Entry 7UPN (electron microscopy, 3.50 A resolution); this record covers chains A and C of the 8 polymer chains in the assembly.

Chain A:
Molecule: Peptidyl-prolyl cis-trans isomerase A
From: Homo sapiens
Notes: EC 5.2.1.8
Reference sequence: P62937 (PPIA_HUMAN); residue numbers follow UniProt; this construct covers 1-165
Sequence (165 residues; row label = number of the first residue in the row):
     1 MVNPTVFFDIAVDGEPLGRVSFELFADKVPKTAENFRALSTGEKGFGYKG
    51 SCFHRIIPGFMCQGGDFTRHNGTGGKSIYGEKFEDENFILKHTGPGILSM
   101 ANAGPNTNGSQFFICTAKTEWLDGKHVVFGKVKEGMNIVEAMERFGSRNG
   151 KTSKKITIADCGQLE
Disordered / not traced: 1, 165
UniProt features mapped onto this chain:
  - modified residue: Met-1 (N-acetylmethionine), Val-2 (N-acetylvaline), Lys-28 (N6-acetyllysine), Lys-44 (N6-acetyllysine), Lys-76 (N6-acetyllysine), Ser-77 (Phosphoserine), Lys-82 (N6-acetyllysine), Thr-93 (Phosphothreonine), Lys-125 (N6-acetyllysine), Lys-131 (N6-acetyllysine), Lys-133 (N6-acetyllysine)
  - glycosylation: Asn-108 (N-linked (GlcNAc...) asparagine)
  - cross-link (Glycyl lysine isopeptide (Lys-Gly)): Lys-28 (interchain with G-Cter in SUMO2), Lys-82 (interchain with G-Cter in SUMO2)
  - mutagenesis: Arg-55 (R55A: Loss of peptidyl-prolyl cis-trans isomerase activity. No loss of its interaction with BSG/CD147 or its ability to induce leukocyte chemotaxis. No effect on its interaction with MAP3K5/ASK1 ...), Phe-60 (F60A: Loss of ability to stimulate MAPK/ERK phosphorylation), Arg-69 (R69A: No effect on peptidyl-prolyl cis-trans isomerase activity. Reduced interaction with BSG/CD147 and ability to induce leukocyte chemotaxis), His-70 (H70A: No effect on peptidyl-prolyl cis-trans isomerase activity. Reduced interaction with BSG/CD147 and ability to induce leukocyte chemotaxis), Thr-107 (T107A: No effect on peptidyl-prolyl cis-trans isomerase activity. Reduced interaction with BSG/CD147 and ability to induce leukocyte chemotaxis), Phe-113 (F113A: Reduced ability to stimulate MAPK/ERK phosphorylation), Trp-121 (W121A: 200-fold decrease of sensitivity to CsA. Reduced ability to stimulate MAPK/ERK phosphorylation; W121E: Loss of peptidyl-prolyl cis-trans isomerase activity ...), Lys-125 (K125Q: Acetylation-mimetic mutant; no effect on its interaction with TARDBP; K125R: Loss of acetylation and interaction with TARDBP), His-126 (H126A: Loss of peptidyl-prolyl cis-trans isomerase activity and interaction with HCV NS5A. Loss of ability to stimulate MAPK/ERK phosphorylation)

Chain C:
Molecule: Virion infectivity factor
From: Visna-maedi virus
Reference sequence: P69717 (VIF_VILVK); residues 1-230 here = UniProt positions 1-230
Sequence (230 residues; row label = number of the first residue in the row):
     1 MLSSYRHQKKYKKNKAREIGPQLPLWAWKETAFSINQEPYWYSTIRLQGL
    51 MWNKRGHKLMFVKENQGYEYWETSGKQWKMEIRRDLDLIAQINFRNAWQY
   101 KSQGEWKTIGVWYESPGDYKGKENQFWFHWRIALCSCNKTRWDIREFMIG
   151 KHRWDLCKSCIQGEIVKNTNPRSLQRLALLHLAKDHVFQVMPLWRARRVT
   201 VQKFPWCRSPMGYTIPWSLQECWEMESIFE
Disordered / not traced: 1-17, 90-94
Bound ions: Zn2+: Cys-135, Cys-137, Cys-157, Cys-160
Reported in the primary citation:
  - mutagenesis - W98R: unchanged binding to human A3H

Interface between chain A and chain C:
Contacting residue pairs (34; chain A residue first):
  Glu-15(A) with Lys-151(C), salt bridge; His-152(C); Trp-154(C), hydrogen bond
  Arg-55(A) with Pro-21(C); Gln-22(C), hydrogen bond
  Pro-58(A) with Leu-47(C)
  Gly-59(A) with Met-51(C)
  Phe-60(A) with Pro-24(C), hydrophobic
  Gln-63(A) with Pro-21(C)
  Gly-72(A) with Ile-19(C)
  Gly-94(A) with Lys-54(C)
  Pro-95(A) with Lys-54(C)
  Ala-103(A) with Glu-18(C)
  Lys-118(A) with Lys-54(C)
  Trp-121(A) with Leu-23(C), hydrophobic; Pro-24(C)
  His-126(A) with Pro-21(C)
  Asn-137(A) with Asp-155(C)
  Glu-140(A) with Arg-55(C), salt bridge; Ser-136(C), hydrogen bond
  Ala-141(A) with Asp-155(C)
  Arg-144(A) with Trp-154(C); Asp-155(C), hydrogen bond (side chain-backbone); Leu-156(C); Cys-157(C), hydrogen bond; Val-187(C); Gln-189(C)
  Phe-145(A) with Trp-154(C), hydrophobic
  Arg-148(A) with Tyr-40(C); Ser-43(C), hydrogen bond; Thr-44(C), hydrogen bond; Leu-47(C)
  Asn-149(A) with Tyr-40(C), hydrogen bond
  Lys-154(A) with Trp-154(C)
Other interface residues (no listed pair), chain A (28 interface residues in all): Leu-17, Met-61, Ala-101, Asn-102, Gln-111, Ala-117, Ile-138
Other interface residues (no listed pair), chain C (25 interface residues in all): Gly-20, Leu-25, Leu-50
The authors on this interface:
  - residue pairs: Glu-15(A)/Lys-151(C), Leu-17(A)/Trp-154(C) (hydrophobic contact), Phe-60(A)/Pro-24(C), Glu-140(A)/Arg-55(C), Phe-145(A)/Trp-154(C) (hydrophobic contact), Pro-24(C)/Trp-121(A) (hydrophobic contact), Leu-25(C)/Trp-121(A) (hydrophobic contact)
  - interface residues, chain A: Trp-121(A)
  - interface residues, chain C: Pro-21(C)
  - hot spots on chain C (mutagenesis) - L47D/L50D: abolished binding to Peptidyl-prolyl cis-trans isomerase A (chain A)
  - hot spots on chain C (mutagenesis) - W154A: decreased binding to Peptidyl-prolyl cis-trans isomerase A (chain A)

Summary:
The interface between chain A and chain C involves 28 residues on one side and 25 on the other; the contacts
include 8 hydrogen bonds and 2 salt bridges. Polar pairs include Glu-15(A)/Lys-151(C), Glu-140(A)/Arg-55(C)
and Glu-15(A)/Trp-154(C). The paper describes contacts between Glu-15(A) and Lys-151(C), Phe-60(A) and
Pro-24(C) and Glu-140(A) and Arg-55(C); hydrophobic contacts between Leu-17(A) and Trp-154(C), Phe-145(A) and
Trp-154(C) and Pro-24(C) and Trp-121(A) among others. From the paper: L47D/L50D of chain C abolish binding to
Peptidyl-prolyl cis-trans isomerase A (chain A); interface residues Trp-121(A) and Pro-21(C); 3 substitutions
were tested in all.
Here chain A is Peptidyl-prolyl cis-trans isomerase A (Homo sapiens) and chain C is Virion infectivity factor
(Visna-maedi virus). Entry 7UPN (Maedi visna virus Vif in complex with CypA and E3 ubiquitin ligase) was
determined by electron microscopy.
